2PNR - chains A and C of the 3 polymer chains in the assembly; structure by X-ray diffraction, 2.50 A resolution.

Chain A:
Name: [Pyruvate dehydrogenase [lipoamide]] kinase isozyme 3
From: Homo sapiens
Notes: EC 2.7.11.2
UniProt: Q15120 (PDK3_HUMAN); numbering as in UniProt (aligned over 9-406)
Chain sequence (419 residues; numbered -12 to 406; the number before each row is that of its first residue; numbers below 1 keep their minus sign (Gly-12 is residue -12)):
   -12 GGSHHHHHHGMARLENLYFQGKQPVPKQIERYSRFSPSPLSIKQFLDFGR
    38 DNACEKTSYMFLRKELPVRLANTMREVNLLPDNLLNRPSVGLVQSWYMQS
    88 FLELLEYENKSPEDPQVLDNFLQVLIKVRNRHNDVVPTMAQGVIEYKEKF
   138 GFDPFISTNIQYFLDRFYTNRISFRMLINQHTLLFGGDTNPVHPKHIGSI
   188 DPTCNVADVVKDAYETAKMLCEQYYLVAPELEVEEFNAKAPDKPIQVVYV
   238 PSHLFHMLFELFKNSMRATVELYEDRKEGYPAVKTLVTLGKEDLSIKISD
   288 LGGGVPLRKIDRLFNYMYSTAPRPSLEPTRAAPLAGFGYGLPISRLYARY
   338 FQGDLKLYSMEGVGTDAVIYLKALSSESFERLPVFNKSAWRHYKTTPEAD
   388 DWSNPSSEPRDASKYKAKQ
Unresolved in the structure: -12 to 12, 304-317, 401-406
Construct notes: cloning artifact (-12 to 8)
UniProt features mapped onto this chain:
  - binding site (ATP): Glu247 to Arg254, Asp287, Ser306, Thr307, Gly323 to Leu328
  - modified residue: Lys278 (N6-succinyllysine)

Chain C:
Name: Dihydrolipoyllysine-residue acetyltransferase component of pyruvate dehydrogenase complex
From: Homo sapiens
Notes: EC 2.3.1.12
UniProt: P10515 (ODP2_HUMAN); residues 126-233 here correspond to UniProt positions 179-286 (UniProt number = residue number + 53)
Chain sequence (128 residues; row label = number of the first residue in the row):
   106 GGSHHHHHHGMARLENLYFQGSSYPPHMQVLLPALSPTMTMGTVQRWEKK
   156 VGEKLSEGDLLAEIETDKATIGFEVQEEGYLAKILVPEGTRDVPLGTPLC
   206 IIVEKEADISAFADYRPTEVTDLKPQVP
Unresolved in the structure: 106-134, 214-233
Covalently attached groups: dihydrolipoic acid (RED) linked to Lys173
Construct notes: cloning artifact (106-125)

How chain A and chain C interact:
Pairs across the interface (20):
  Pro141(A) with Arg151(C)
  Pro384(A) with Glu153(C)
  Glu385(A) with Leu165(C)
  Ala386(A) with Leu165(C); Glu179(C)
  Asn391(A) with Ala174(C); Thr175(C), hydrogen bond (backbone-backbone)
  Pro392(A) with Thr175(C), hydrogen bond (backbone-side chain)
  Ser393(A) with Glu170(C), hydrogen bond; Thr171(C), hydrogen bond (side chain-backbone); Asp172(C); Ala174(C); Thr175(C)
  Ser394(A) with Glu170(C), hydrogen bond (backbone-side chain)
  Glu395(A) with Glu170(C); Arg196(C), salt bridge
  Pro396(A) with Asp172(C)
  Arg397(A) with Thr143(C); Asp172(C), salt bridge; Lys173(C)
Other interface residues (no listed pair), chain A (12 interface residues in all): Thr383
Other interface residues (no listed pair), chain C (13 interface residues in all): Lys154

Summary:
12 residues of chain A face 13 of chain C across their interface, with 5 hydrogen bonds and 2 salt bridges.
Polar pairs include Glu395(A)-Arg196(C), Arg397(A)-Asp172(C) and Pro392(A)-Thr175(C). Dihydrolipoic acid is
covalently linked to Lys173(C). From UniProt: 17 ATP-binding residues on chain A.
Chain A is [Pyruvate dehydrogenase [lipoamide]] kinase isozyme 3 and chain C is Dihydrolipoyllysine-residue
acetyltransferase component of pyruvate dehydrogenase complex, both from Homo sapiens; the structure, Crystal
Structure of the asymmetric Pdk3-l2 Complex, was determined by X-ray diffraction.
